3BIV - chains L and H of the 3 polymer chains in the assembly; structure by X-ray diffraction, 1.80 A resolution.

Chain L:
Protein: Thrombin light chain
Organism: Homo sapiens
Notes: EC 3.4.21.5
UniProt: P00734 (THRB_HUMAN); residues 1-14 here correspond to UniProt positions 336-349 (UniProt number = residue number + 335)
Chain sequence (29 residues; row label = number of the first residue in the row; a row labelled like 14A-14L holds insertion residues (14A, then the next letters in order)):
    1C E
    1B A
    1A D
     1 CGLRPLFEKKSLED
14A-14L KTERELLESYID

Chain H:
Protein: Thrombin heavy chain
Organism: Homo sapiens
Notes: EC 3.4.21.5
UniProt: P00734 (THRB_HUMAN); the construct lacks a stretch of the UniProt sequence and is renumbered around it, so the offset changes along the chain: 16-36 = UniProt 364-384; 37-60 = UniProt 386-409; 61-77 = UniProt 419-435; 78-97 = UniProt 437-456; 7 more segments
Chain sequence (257 residues; each row starts with the number of its first residue; note: 3 numbers in that range are skipped by the numbering (no residue carries them; nothing is unmodelled there); a row labelled like 60A-60I holds insertion residues (60A, then the next letters in order)):
    16 IVEGSDAEIGMSPWQVMLFRK
   36A S
    37 PQELLCGASLISDRWVLTAAHCLL
60A-60I YPPWDKNFT
    61 ENDLLVRIGKHSRTRYE
   77A R
    78 NIEKISMLEKIYIHPRYNWR
   97A E
    98 NLDRDIALMKLKKPVAFSDYIHPVCLPDRETA
129A-129C ASL
   130 LQAGYKGRVTGWGNLKET
147A-147G WTANVGK
   150 GQPSVLQVVNLPIVERPVCKDSTRIRITDNMFCAG
  184A Y
   185 KP
186A-186D DEGK
   187 RGDACEGDSGGPFVMKSP
204A-204B FN
   205 NRWYQMGIVSWGE
   219 GCD
  221A R
   222 DGKYGFYTHVFRLKKWIQKVIDQF
Not modelled in the structure: 147A-147G
Modified / non-standard residues: Asn-60G (glycosylation site)
UniProt features mapped onto this chain:
  - region: Ala-183 to Val-200 (High affinity receptor-binding region which is also known as the TP508 peptide)
  - active site (Charge relay system): His-57, Asp-102, Ser-195
  - glycosylation: Asn-60G (N-linked (GlcNAc...) (complex) asparagine)
Disulfides: Cys-42/Cys-58, Cys-168/Cys-182, Cys-191/Cys-220
Residues lining bound ligands:
  - 11U ((S)-N-(4-carbamimidoylbenzyl)-1-(2-(cyclohexylamino)ethanoyl)pyrrolidine-2-carboxamide): His-57, Tyr-60A, Trp-60D, Leu-99, Asp-189, Ala-190, Cys-191, Glu-192, Ser-195, Val-213, Ser-214, Trp-215, Gly-216, Gly-219, Cys-220, Gly-226
  - N-acetylglucosamine (NAG; 2-acetamido-2-deoxy-beta-D-glucopyranose): Leu-60, Asn-60G, Thr-60I

Interface between chain L and chain H:
Contacting residue pairs (63):
  Cys-1(L) with Pro-120(H); Val-121(H); Cys-122(H), disulfide; Arg-206(H), hydrogen bond (backbone-side chain)
  Asp-1A(L) with His-119(H), salt bridge; Arg-206(H)
  Ala-1B(L) with Arg-206(H), hydrogen bond (backbone-side chain)
  Glu-1C(L) with Ser-48(H); Asp-49(H), hydrogen bond (side chain-backbone); Phe-114(H); Pro-120(H)
  Gly-2(L) with Trp-29(H); Pro-120(H), hydrogen bond (backbone-backbone); Cys-122(H); Arg-206(H); Trp-207(H), hydrogen bond (backbone-backbone)
  Leu-3(L) with His-119(H), hydrogen bond (backbone-side chain); Asn-205(H); Arg-206(H)
  Arg-4(L) with Gly-25(H); Met-26(H), hydrogen bond (side chain-backbone); Pro-28(H); Trp-29(H); Arg-137(H); Trp-207(H)
  Pro-5(L) with Ser-115(H); Asp-116(H)
  Leu-6(L) with Ile-24(H); Asp-116(H)
  Phe-7(L) with Glu-23(H); Ile-24(H); Gly-25(H); Met-26(H)
  Glu-8(L) with Lys-202(H), salt bridge; Asn-205(H); Trp-207(H), hydrogen bond
  Glu-13(L) with Lys-202(H), salt bridge
  Asp-14(L) with Glu-23(H); Met-26(H); Arg-137(H), salt bridge
  Lys-14A(L) with Glu-23(H), salt bridge
  Thr-14B(L) with Arg-137(H), hydrogen bond; Asn-159(H), hydrogen bond
  Glu-14C(L) with Arg-137(H); Lys-202(H), salt bridge
  Glu-14E(L) with Lys-135(H), salt bridge; Asn-159(H), hydrogen bond; Tyr-184A(H), hydrogen bond
  Leu-14F(L) with Lys-135(H); Gly-136(H); Asn-159(H); Trp-207(H), hydrophobic
  Leu-14G(L) with Pro-204(H), hydrophobic
  Ser-14I(L) with Gly-133(H); Tyr-134(H); Lys-135(H), hydrogen bond (side chain-backbone)
  Tyr-14J(L) with Tyr-134(H), hydrophobic; Lys-135(H), hydrogen bond (side chain-backbone); Met-201(H); Lys-202(H), hydrogen bond (side chain-backbone)
  Ile-14K(L) with Tyr-134(H)
  Asp-14L(L) with Gln-131(H); Tyr-134(H), hydrogen bond
Also at the interface, not in a pair above, chain L (24 interface residues in all): Lys-9
Also at the interface, not in a pair above, chain H (32 interface residues in all): Ile-47, Tyr-117, Leu-129C
Disulfides between the chains: Cys-1(L)/Cys-122(H)

Overview:
24 residues of chain L face 32 of chain H across their interface, with 1 disulfide bond, 16 hydrogen bonds and
7 salt bridges. Polar contacts include Asp-1A(L)/His-119(H), Glu-8(L)/Lys-202(H) and Glu-13(L)/Lys-202(H).
Chain H binds compound 11U. Covalently linked N-acetylglucosamine: at Asn-60G(H).
Chain L is Thrombin light chain and chain H is Thrombin heavy chain, both from Homo sapiens; the structure,
Human thrombin-in complex with UB-THR11, was determined by X-ray diffraction (same publication as 3BIU).
